Entry 4L96 (X-ray diffraction, 2.38 A resolution); this record covers chain A.

[Chain A]
Molecule: Peroxisome proliferator-activated receptor gamma
From: Homo sapiens
Notes: fragment: ligand binding domain
UniProtKB: P37231 (PPARG_HUMAN); residues 207-477 here correspond to UniProt positions 235-505 (UniProt number = residue number + 28)
Amino-acid sequence (275 residues; row label = number of the first residue in the row):
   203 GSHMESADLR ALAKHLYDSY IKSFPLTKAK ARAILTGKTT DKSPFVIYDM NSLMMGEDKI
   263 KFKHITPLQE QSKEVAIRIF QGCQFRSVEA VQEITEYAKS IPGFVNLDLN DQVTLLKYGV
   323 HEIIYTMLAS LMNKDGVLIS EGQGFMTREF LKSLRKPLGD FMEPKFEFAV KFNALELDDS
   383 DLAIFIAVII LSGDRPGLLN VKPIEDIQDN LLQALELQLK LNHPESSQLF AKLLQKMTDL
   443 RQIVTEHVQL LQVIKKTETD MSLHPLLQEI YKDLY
Not modelled in the structure: 203-206, 265-275
Construct notes: expression tag (203-206); engineered mutation L360 (Phe388 in P37231)
Residues lining bound ligands: LRG ((2S)-2-(biphenyl-4-yloxy)-3-phenylpropanoic acid): F282, Q283, C285, Q286, R288, S289, H323, I326, Y327, L330, F363, M364, H449, L453, S464, L465, H466, P467, Q470, Y473, Y477
Curated features (UniProtKB/Swiss-Prot):
  - motif: P467 to D475 (9aaTAD)
  - binding site (rosiglitazone): Q286 to S289, H323, H449, Y473
  - cross-link: K224 (Glycyl lysine isopeptide (Lys-Gly) (interchain with G-Cter in ubiquitin))
From the paper describing this entry:
  - mutagenesis - F360L (15-fold): decreased signaling in response to rosiglitazone
  - mutagenesis - F360L: decreased binding to co-activator SRC-1
  - mutagenesis - F360L: decreased stability
  - contacts within the chain: F282-L360 (hydrophobic contact), A278-L360 (hydrophobic contact), I279-L465 (hydrophobic contact)
  - conformationally variable residues (loop rearrangement, side-chain flip): R357, E460, H466
  - binding site for LRG: H323, H449, P467, Y473, Y477
  - mutagenesis - F360L: decreased signaling in response to LT175

[In short]
Ligands of chain A: compound LRG. UniProt lists 7 rosiglitazone-binding residues. From the paper: a binding
site for LRG at H323, H449 and P467 among others; F360L reduces signaling in response to rosiglitazone.
Chain A is Peroxisome proliferator-activated receptor gamma (Homo sapiens); the structure, Structure of the
complex between the F360L PPARgamma mutant and the ligand LT175 (space group I222), was determined by X-ray
diffraction (same publication as 4O8F and 4L98).
